8HDR - chains b and c of the 54 polymer chains in the assembly; structure by electron microscopy, 3.66 A resolution.

[Chain b (and c)]
Protein: Pam3 adaptor protein
Organism: uncultured cyanophage
Notes: chain c of this document is another copy of the same molecule, construct and numbering; everything in this record applies to it too
Chain sequence (131 residues; numbered 1 to 131; the number before each row is that of its first residue):
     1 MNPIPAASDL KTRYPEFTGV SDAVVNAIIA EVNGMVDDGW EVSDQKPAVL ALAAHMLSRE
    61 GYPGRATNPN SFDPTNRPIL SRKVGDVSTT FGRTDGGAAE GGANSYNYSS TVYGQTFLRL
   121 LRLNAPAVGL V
Not modelled in the structure: 1

[How chain b and chain c interact]
Contacting residue pairs (58; chain b residue first):
  Arg13(b) - Ala27(c)
  Arg13(b) - Arg65(c)
  Tyr14(b) - Arg65(c)
  Pro15(b) - Arg65(c)
  Glu16(b) - Arg65(c)
  Ser43(b) - Glu31(c)
  Pro47(b) - Glu31(c)
  Ile79(b) - Arg77(c)
  Ile79(b) - Phe91(c)
  Leu80(b) - Thr90(c)
  Leu80(b) - Phe91(c)  hydrogen bond (backbone-backbone)
  Leu80(b) - Gly92(c)
  Ser81(b) - Thr89(c)
  Ser81(b) - Thr90(c)
  Arg82(b) - Ser88(c)
  Arg82(b) - Thr89(c)  hydrogen bond (backbone-backbone)
  Arg82(b) - Phe91(c)
  Lys83(b) - Asp86(c)
  Lys83(b) - Val87(c)
  Lys83(b) - Ser88(c)
  Val84(b) - Val87(c)  hydrogen bond (backbone-backbone)
  Gly85(b) - Asp86(c)  hydrogen bond (backbone-side chain)
  Gly92(b) - Arg93(c)
  Arg93(b) - Arg93(c)  hydrogen bond (backbone-side chain)
  Ala98(b) - Arg93(c)  hydrogen bond (backbone-side chain)
  Ala98(b) - Asp95(c)
  Ala99(b) - Arg93(c)
  Ala99(b) - Asp95(c)
  Ala99(b) - Gly96(c)
  Ala99(b) - Gly97(c)
  Glu100(b) - Gly96(c)
  Glu100(b) - Gly97(c)  hydrogen bond (backbone-backbone)
  Glu100(b) - Ala98(c)
  Glu100(b) - Ala99(c)
  Glu100(b) - Ala103(c)
  Asn107(b) - Asp95(c)  hydrogen bond (side chain-backbone)
  Asn107(b) - Gly96(c)
  Ser109(b) - Asp95(c)
  Ser109(b) - Gly96(c)
  Ser109(b) - Ala103(c)  hydrogen bond (side chain-backbone)
  Ser110(b) - Thr75(c)
  Ser110(b) - Asp95(c)
  Thr111(b) - Pro74(c)
  Thr111(b) - Thr75(c)
  Val112(b) - Arg59(c)
  Val112(b) - Pro74(c)  hydrogen bond (backbone-backbone)
  Val112(b) - Asn76(c)
  Tyr113(b) - Arg65(c)  hydrogen bond
  Gln115(b) - Tyr106(c)
  Leu118(b) - Asn104(c)
  Leu118(b) - Ser105(c)
  Arg119(b) - Met35(c)
  Arg119(b) - Met56(c)
  Arg119(b) - Tyr106(c)
  Arg119(b) - Tyr108(c)  hydrogen bond
  Arg122(b) - Asn104(c)  hydrogen bond (side chain-backbone)
  Arg122(b) - Ser105(c)  hydrogen bond
  Leu123(b) - Met35(c)  hydrophobic
Interface residues without a listed pair, chain b (34 interface residues in all): Ser58, Pro78, Asp86, Thr94, Gly101
Interface residues without a listed pair, chain c (32 interface residues in all): Phe72, Thr94, Glu100, Gly101

[Overview]
34 residues of chain b face 32 of chain c across their interface, with 14 hydrogen bonds. Among the polar
pairs are Gly85(b)-Asp86(c), Arg93(b)-Arg93(c) and Ala98(b)-Arg93(c).
Both chains are Pam3 adaptor protein (uncultured cyanophage). Entry 8HDR (Cyanophage Pam3 neck) was determined
by electron microscopy (same publication as 7YFW, 7YFZ, 8HDS and 8HDW).
